PDB entry 5Y0F | X-ray diffraction, 1.54 A resolution | chain A

== Chain A ==
Protein: Fatty acid-binding protein, adipocyte
Source organism: Homo sapiens
UniProt: P15090 (FABP4_HUMAN); residues 0-131 here correspond to UniProt positions 1-132 (UniProt number = residue number + 1)
Sequence (152 residues; each row starts with the number of its first residue; numbers below 1 keep their minus sign (Met-20 is residue -20)):
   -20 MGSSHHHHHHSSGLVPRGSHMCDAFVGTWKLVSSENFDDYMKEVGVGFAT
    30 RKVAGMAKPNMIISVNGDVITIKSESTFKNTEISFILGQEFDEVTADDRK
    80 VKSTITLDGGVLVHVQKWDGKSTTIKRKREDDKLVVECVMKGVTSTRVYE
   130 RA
Disordered / not traced: -20 to -5
Sequence notes: expression tag (-20 to -1)
Residues lining bound ligands: 2-fluoro-5- (8JO; 2-fluoranyl-5-[(4-methoxynaphthalen-1-yl)sulfonylamino]benzoic acid): Phe16, Tyr19, Met20, Val25, Ala33, Ala36, Met40, Phe57, Glu72, Thr74, Ala75, Asp76, Arg78, Gln95, Ile104, Val115, Cys117, Arg126, Tyr128

== In short ==
Chain A binds 2-fluoro-5-.
Chain A is Fatty acid-binding protein, adipocyte (Homo sapiens); the structure, Crystal structure of human
FABP4 complexed with ligand 2-fluoro-5-((4-methoxynaphthalene)-1-sulfonamido) benzoic acid, was determined by
X-ray diffraction together with 5Y0G, 5Y0X, 5Y12 and 5Y13 from the same study.
